PDB entry 5K97 | X-ray diffraction, 2.10 A resolution | chains A and D of the 5 polymer chains in the assembly

# Chain A
Molecule: Flap endonuclease 1
From: Homo sapiens
Notes: EC 3.1.-.-
Reference sequence: P39748 (FEN1_HUMAN); numbering as in UniProt (aligned over 2-336)
Sequence (341 residues; numbered 2 to 342; the number before each row is that of its first residue):
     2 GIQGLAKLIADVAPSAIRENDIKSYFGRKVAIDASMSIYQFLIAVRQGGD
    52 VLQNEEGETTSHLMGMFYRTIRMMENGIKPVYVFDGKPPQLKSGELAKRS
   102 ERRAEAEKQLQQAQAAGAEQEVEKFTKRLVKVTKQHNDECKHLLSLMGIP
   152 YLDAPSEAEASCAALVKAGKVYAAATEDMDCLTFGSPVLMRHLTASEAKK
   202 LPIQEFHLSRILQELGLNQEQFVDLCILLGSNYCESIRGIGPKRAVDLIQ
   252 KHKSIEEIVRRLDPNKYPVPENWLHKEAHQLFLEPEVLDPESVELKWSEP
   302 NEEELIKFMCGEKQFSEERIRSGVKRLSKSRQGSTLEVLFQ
Differences from the reference sequence: engineered mutation Asn233 (Asp in P39748); expression tag (337-342)
Swiss-Prot annotation at these positions:
  - region: Thr336 (Interaction with PCNA)
  - binding site (Mg(2+)): Asp34, Asp86, Glu158, Glu160, Asp179, Asp181
  - binding site (DNA): Arg47, Arg70, Glu158, Gly231
  - modified residue: Arg19 (Symmetric dimethylarginine), Lys80 (N6-acetyllysine), Arg100 (Symmetric dimethylarginine), Arg104 (Symmetric dimethylarginine), Ser187 (Phosphoserine), Arg192 (Symmetric dimethylarginine), Ser197 (Phosphoserine), Ser255 (Phosphoserine), Ser293 (Phosphoserine), Ser335 (Phosphoserine), Thr336 (Phosphothreonine)
  - mutagenesis: Arg29 (R29A: No significant effect on exonuclease activity or flap endonuclease activity), Asp34 (D34A: Loss of flap endonuclease activity but substrate binding activity is retained), Arg47 (R47A: Significantly reduced exonuclease activity and reduced substrate binding. The positions of the cleavage sites are also shifted), Arg70 (R70A: Loss of exonuclease activity and reduced endonuclease activity. Reduced substrate binding), Arg73 (R73A: No significant effect on exonuclease activity or flap endonuclease activity), Lys80 (K80A: No significant effect on exonuclease activity or flap endonuclease activity), Asp86 (D86A: Loss of flap endonuclease activity but substrate binding activity is retained), Arg103 (R103A: No effect on flap endonuclease activity or substrate binding), Glu158 (E158A: Loss of flap endonuclease activity and substrate binding), Asp179 (D179A: No effect on flap endonuclease activity or substrate binding), Asp181 (D181A: Loss of flap endonuclease activity but substrate binding activity is retained), Ser187 (S187A: Fails to translocate from nucleoli to the nuclear plasma; S187D: Diminishes nucleolar localization), 2 further mutagenesis entries in UniProt
Metal / ion sites: samarium (III) ion site 1: Gly2, Glu160, Asp181 (shared with 1 residue of chain E); samarium (III) ion site 2: Gly49, Asp51; samarium (III) ion site 3: Glu57, Glu285, Glu313, Gln342; samarium (III) ion site 4: Glu57, Glu59, Glu313, Gln342; samarium (III) ion site 5: Asp86, Glu158, Glu160; samarium (III) ion site 6 near Glu102 (its only coordinating residue here); samarium (III) ion site 7: Glu158, Glu160 (shared with 1 residue of chain E); samarium (III) ion site 8: Glu160, Asp179, Asp181 (shared with 1 residue of chain E); K+: Ser237, Ile238, Ile241 (shared with DT5(D) of chain D)
From the paper describing this entry:
  - mutagenesis - R103E/R129E (5,000-fold), R104A (20-fold), R104A/K132A (200-fold), R104E/K132E, K132A (5-fold), D181A, D233N: decreased catalytic activity
  - mutagenesis - R103A, R103A/R129A, R129A: decreased catalytic activity on S0,1-5OH
  - mutagenesis - R104A, R104A/K132A, K132A: unchanged catalytic activity on S0,1-5OH
  - disease-associated variants - I39T, A45V, R70L, R73G, Q112R, A119V, A159V, R245G, R245W, L263H, P269L, S317F, E318V, R320Q (citing earlier work)

# Chain D
Molecule: 18-nt DNA strand
Sequence (18 nucleotides; numbered 1 to 18; the number before each row is that of its first residue):
     1 ACTCTGCCTCAAGACGGT
Metal / ion sites: K+: DT5 (shared with Ser237(A), Ile238(A), Ile241(A) of chain A)

# Chain A / chain D interface
Residue-residue contacts (28; chain A residue first):
  Phe42(A) - DG13(D)  phosphate contact
  Ile44(A) - DA12(D)  base contact
  Ala45(A) - DA12(D)  sugar contact
  Ala45(A) - DG13(D)  base contact
  Val46(A) - DG13(D)  base contact
  Arg47(A) - DG13(D)  base contact
  Met65(A) - DG13(D)  base contact
  Tyr69(A) - DA14(D)  phosphate contact
  Tyr69(A) - DC15(D)  sugar contact
  Arg70(A) - DG13(D)  hydrogen bond to the phosphate
  Arg70(A) - DA14(D)  salt bridge to the phosphate
  Arg73(A) - DC15(D)  salt bridge to the phosphate
  Lys128(A) - DA12(D)  base contact
  Thr195(A) - DA14(D)  phosphate contact
  Ser197(A) - DA14(D)  phosphate contact
  Ile238(A) - DT5(D)  phosphate contact
  Arg239(A) - DT5(D)  hydrogen bond to the phosphate
  Arg239(A) - DG6(D)  salt bridge to the phosphate
  Gly240(A) - DC4(D)  hydrogen bond to the phosphate
  Gly240(A) - DT5(D)  hydrogen bond to the phosphate
  Ile241(A) - DC4(D)  phosphate contact
  Gly242(A) - DC4(D)  hydrogen bond to the phosphate
  Pro243(A) - DC4(D)  phosphate contact
  Lys244(A) - DT3(D)  phosphate contact
  Lys244(A) - DC4(D)  hydrogen bond to the phosphate
  Arg245(A) - DT3(D)  hydrogen bond to the phosphate
  Arg245(A) - DC4(D)  hydrogen bond to the phosphate
  Arg320(A) - DG16(D)  sugar contact
Interface residues without a listed pair, chain A (24 interface residues in all): Lys125, Ala246, Arg327
Interface residues without a listed pair, chain D (10 interface residues in all): DC10

# Summary
24 residues of chain A face 10 of chain D across their interface; the contacts include 8 hydrogen bonds and 3
salt bridges. Polar contacts include Arg70(A)-DG13(D), Arg239(A)-DT5(D) and Gly240(A)-DC4(D). From the paper:
R103E/R129E, R104A and R104A/K132A of chain A, among others, reduce catalytic activity; R103A, R103A/R129A and
R129A of chain A reduce catalytic activity on S0,1-5OH; 10 substitutions were tested in all.
Chain A is Flap endonuclease 1 (Homo sapiens) and chain D is an 18-nt DNA strand; the structure, Flap
endonuclease 1 (FEN1) D233N with cleaved product fragment and Sm3+, was determined by X-ray diffraction (same
publication as 5KSE and 5UM9).
